PDB entry 2YMS | X-ray diffraction, 2.10 A resolution | chains B and C of the 4 polymer chains in the assembly

Chain B:
Molecule: Outer membrane protein assembly factor bamb
Source organism: Escherichia coli
Notes: fragment: fragments of bamb from e. coli, residues 113-186
UniProtKB: P77774 (BAMB_ECOLI); residues 113-186 here = UniProt positions 113-186
Chain sequence (74 residues; numbered 113 to 186; the number before each row is that of its first residue):
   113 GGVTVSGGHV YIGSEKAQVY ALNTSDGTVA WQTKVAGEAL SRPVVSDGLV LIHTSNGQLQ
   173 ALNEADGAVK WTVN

Chain C:
Molecule: Outer membrane protein assembly factor bamb
Source organism: Escherichia coli
Notes: fragment: fragments of bamb from e. coli, residues 248-322
UniProtKB: P77774 (BAMB_ECOLI); the author numbering skips numbers that UniProt does not, so the offset changes along the chain: 229-248 = UniProt 248-267; 268-322 = UniProt 268-322
Chain sequence (75 residues; row label = number of the first residue in the row; note: 19 numbers in that range are skipped by the numbering (no residue carries them; nothing is unmodelled there)):
   229 DTTPVVVNGV VFALAYNGNL
   268 TALDLRSGQI MWKRELGSVN DFIVDGNRIY LVDQNDRVMA LTIDGGVTLW TQSDL
Ion coordination: Na+: Asp292, Tyr297 (shared with 1 residue of chain A)

Chain B / chain C interface:
Residue-residue contacts (25):
  Gly114(B) - Asp288(C)
  Val115(B) - Asp288(C)  hydrogen bond (backbone-side chain)
  Val117(B) - Ile290(C)  hydrophobic
  Val117(B) - Asp292(C)
  Val117(B) - Tyr297(C)  hydrophobic
  Val122(B) - Tyr297(C)  hydrophobic
  Ile124(B) - Val299(C)  hydrophobic
  Ser126(B) - Asp303(C)  hydrogen bond
  Lys128(B) - Asp303(C)  salt bridge
  Lys128(B) - Leu322(C)  hydrogen bond (side chain-backbone)
  Tyr132(B) - Leu322(C)
  Leu134(B) - Val305(C)  hydrophobic
  Leu134(B) - Leu322(C)  hydrophobic
  Asn135(B) - Trp317(C)
  Thr136(B) - Arg295(C)  hydrogen bond (backbone-side chain)
  Thr136(B) - Tyr297(C)
  Thr136(B) - Trp317(C)  hydrogen bond (backbone-side chain)
  Ser137(B) - Arg295(C)
  Ser137(B) - Trp317(C)  hydrogen bond (backbone-side chain)
  Asp138(B) - Trp317(C)
  Gly139(B) - Trp317(C)
  Gly139(B) - Gln319(C)  hydrogen bond (backbone-side chain)
  Val141(B) - Leu322(C)  hydrophobic
  Arg154(B) - Asp288(C)
  Arg154(B) - Ile290(C)
Interface residues without a listed pair, chain B (19 interface residues in all): Gly113, Thr116, Thr140
Interface residues without a listed pair, chain C (13 interface residues in all): Asn287, Phe289

Overview:
19 residues of chain B and 13 residues of chain C are in contact, with 7 hydrogen bonds and 1 salt bridge.
Polar contacts include Lys128(B)-Asp303(C), Val115(B)-Asp288(C) and Ser126(B)-Asp303(C). Asp292(C) and
Tyr297(C) coordinate Na+.
Chain B is Outer membrane protein assembly factor bamb and chain C is Outer membrane protein assembly factor
bamb, both from Escherichia coli; the structure, Structure and assembly of a b-propeller with nine blades and
a new conserved repetitive sequence motif, was determined by X-ray diffraction.
